7DUL - chains A and D of the 23 polymer chains in the assembly; structure by X-ray diffraction, 3.62 A resolution.

== Chain A ==
Molecule: 30S Ribosomal RNA rRNA
Organism: Thermus thermophilus HB8
Sequence (1522 nucleotides; row label = number of the first residue in the row; note: 42 numbers in that range are skipped by the numbering (no residue carries them; nothing is unmodelled there); a row labelled like 190A-190L holds insertion residues (190A, then the next letters in order); numbering starts at 0):
     0 UUUGUUGGAG AGUCUGAUCC UGGCUCAGGG UGAACGCUGG CGGCGUGCCU AAGACAUGCA
    60 AGUCGUGCGG G
    73 CCGCGGGGUU UU
    88 ACUCCG
    95 UGGUC
   101 AGCGGCGGAC GGGUGAGUAA CGCGUGGGU
  129A G
   130 ACCUACCCGG AAGAGGGGGA CAACCCGGGG AAACUCGGGC UAAUCCCCCA UGUGGACCCG
   190 C
190A-190L CCCUUGGGGUGU
   191 GUCCAAAGGG CUUU
   216 GCCCGCUUCC GGAUGGGCCC GCGUCCCAUC AGCUAGUUGG UGGGGUAAUG GCCCACCAAG
   276 GCGACGACGG GUAGCCGGUC UGAGAGGAUG GCCGGCCACA GGGGCACUGA GACACGGGCC
   336 CCACUCCUAC GGGAGGCAGC AGUUAGGAAU CUUCCGCAAU GGGCGCAAGC CUGACGGAGC
   396 GACGCCGCUU GGAGGAAGAA GCCCUUCGGG GUGUAAACUC CUGAA
   442 CCCGGGACGA AACCCCCGAC GA
   474 GGGGACUGAC GGUACCGGG
   494 GUAAUAGCGC CGGCCAACUC CGUGCCAGCA GCCGCGGUAA UACGGAGGGC GCGAGCGUUA
   554 CCCGGAUUCA CUGGGCGUAA AGGGCGUGUA GGCGGCCUGG GGCGUCCCAU GUGAAAGACC
   614 ACGGCUCAAC CGUGGGGGAG CGUGGGAUAC GCUCAGGCUA GACGGUGGGA GAGGGUGGUG
   674 GAAUUCCCGG AGUAGCGGUG AAAUGCGCAG AUACCGGGAG GAACGCCGAU GGCGAAGGCA
   734 GCCACCUGGU CCACCCGUGA CGCUGAGGCG CGAAAGCGUG GGGAGCAAAC CGGAUUAGAU
   794 ACCCGGGUAG UCCACGCCCU AAACGAUGCG CGCUAGGUCU CUGGGUCU
   848 CCUGGGGGCC GAAGCUAACG CGUUAAGCGC GCCGCCUGGG GAGUACGGCC GCAAGGCUGA
   908 AACUCAAAGG AAUUGACGGG GGCCCGCACA AGCGGUGGAG CAUGUGGUUU AAUUCGAAGX
   968 AACGCGAAGA ACCUUACCAG GCCUUGACAU GCUAGG
 1003A G
  1004 AACCCGGGUG AAAGCCUGGG GUGCCCC
1030A-1030D GCGA
  1031 GGGGAGCCCU AGCACAGGUG CUGCAUGGCC GUCGUCAGCU CGUGCCGUGA GGUGUUGGGU
  1091 UAAGUCCCGC AACGAGCGCA ACCCCCGCCG UUAGUUGCCA GCGGUUCGGC CGGGCACUCU
  1151 AACGGGACUG CCCGCGAAA
  1171 GCGGGAGGAA GGAGGGGACG ACGUCUGGUC AGCAUGGCCC UUACGGCCUG GGCGACACAC
  1231 GUGCUACAAU GCCCACUACA AAGCGAUGCC ACCCGGCAAC GGGGAGCUAA UCGCAAAAAG
  1291 GUGGGCCCAG UUCGGAUUGG GGUCUGCAAC CCGACCCCAU GAAGCCGGAA UCGCUAGUAA
  1351 UCGCGGAUCA G
 1361A C
  1362 CAUGCCGCGG UGAAUACGUU CCCGGGCCUU GUACACACXG CCXGUXACGC CAUGGGAGCG
  1422 GGCUCUACCC GAAGUCGCCG GG
  1446 AGCCUACGGG
  1459 CAGGCGCCGA GGGUAGGGCC CGUGACUGGG GCGAAGUCGU AACAAGGUAG CUGUACCGGA
  1519 AGGUGCGGCU GGAUCCACUC CUUUCU
Not modelled in the structure: 0-4, 1534-1538
Modified positions: PSU (pseudouridine-5'-monophosphate) at position 516, 7MG (7N-methyl-8-hydroguanosine-5'-monophosphate) at position 527, M2G (N2-dimethylguanosine-5'-monophosphate) at position 966, 5MC (5-methylcytidine-5'-monophosphate) at position 967, 2MG (2N-methylguanosine-5'-monophosphate) at position 1207, 5MC (5-methylcytidine-5'-monophosphate) at position 1400, 4OC (4n,o2'-methylcytidine-5'-monophosphate) at position 1402, 5MC (5-methylcytidine-5'-monophosphate) at position 1404, 5MC (5-methylcytidine-5'-monophosphate) at position 1407, UR3 (3-methyluridine-5'-monophoshate) at position 1498, MA6 (6N-dimethyladenosine-5'-monophoshate) at position 1518, MA6 (6N-dimethyladenosine-5'-monophoshate) at position 1519, PSU (pseudouridine-5'-monophosphate) at position 1540, PSU (pseudouridine-5'-monophosphate) at position 1541
Metal / ion sites: Mg2+ site 1 near G28 (its only coordinating residue here); Mg2+ site 2 near G38 (its only coordinating residue here); Mg2+ site 3 near C48 (its only coordinating residue here); Mg2+ site 4: A59, U387; Mg2+ site 5: G61, G105; Mg2+ site 6 near U98 (its only coordinating residue here); Mg2+ site 7: G107, G326; Mg2+ site 8: A109, G331; Mg2+ site 9 near G111 (its only coordinating residue here); Mg2+ site 10 near G117 (its only coordinating residue here); Mg2+ site 11: C121, G124, U125; Mg2+ site 12 near A149 (its only coordinating residue here); 90 more Mg2+ sites not listed
Ligand contacts: Sisomicin (SIS; (1S,2S,3R,4S,6R)-4,6-diamino-3-{[(2S,3R)-3-amino-6-(aminomethyl)-3,4-dihydro-2H-pyran-2-yl]oxy}-2-hydroxycyclohexyl 3-deoxy-4-C-methyl-3-(methylamino)-beta-L-arabinopyranoside): 5MC_1404, G1405, U1406, 5MC_1407, A1408, C1409, G1491, A1492, A1493, G1494, U1495

== Chain D ==
Protein: 30S ribosomal protein S4
Organism: Thermus thermophilus HB8
UniProtKB: P80373 (RS4_THET8); numbering as in UniProt (aligned over 1-209)
Chain sequence (209 residues; row label = number of the first residue in the row):
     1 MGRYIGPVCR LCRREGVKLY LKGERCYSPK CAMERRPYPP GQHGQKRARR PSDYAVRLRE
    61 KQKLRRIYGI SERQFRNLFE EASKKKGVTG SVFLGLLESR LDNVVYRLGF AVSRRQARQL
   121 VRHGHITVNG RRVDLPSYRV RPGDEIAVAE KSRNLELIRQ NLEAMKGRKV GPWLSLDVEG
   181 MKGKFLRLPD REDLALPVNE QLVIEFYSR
Not modelled in the structure: 1
Metal / ion sites: Zn2+: Cys9, Cys12, Cys26, Cys31
Swiss-Prot annotation at these positions:
  - binding site (Zn(2+)): Cys9, Cys12, Cys26, Cys31

== Chain A / chain D interface ==
Pairs across the interface - 117 pairs, chain A then chain D:
  A8(A) - Glu205(D)  hydrogen bond to the base
  A8(A) - Ser208(D)  base contact
  A8(A) - Arg209(D)  base contact
  A26(A) - Arg209(D)  hydrogen bond to the sugar
  G28(A) - Arg76(D)  salt bridge to the phosphate
  C400(A) - Arg73(D)  salt bridge to the phosphate
  C401(A) - Arg73(D)  salt bridge to the phosphate
  C401(A) - Asn77(D)  hydrogen bond to the phosphate
  G402(A) - Gln74(D)  hydrogen bond to the phosphate
  G402(A) - Leu135(D)  sugar contact
  G402(A) - Ser137(D)  hydrogen bond to the phosphate
  C403(A) - Arg3(D)  salt bridge to the phosphate
  C403(A) - Gln74(D)  hydrogen bond to the phosphate
  C403(A) - Arg122(D)  phosphate contact
  C403(A) - Pro136(D)  phosphate contact
  C403(A) - Ser137(D)  hydrogen bond to the phosphate
  U404(A) - Gly2(D)  hydrogen bond to the base
  U404(A) - Arg118(D)  salt bridge to the phosphate
  U404(A) - Arg122(D)  phosphate contact
  U405(A) - Gly2(D)  base contact
  U405(A) - Ile5(D)  phosphate contact
  G406(A) - Ile5(D)  phosphate contact
  G406(A) - Gln119(D)  hydrogen bond to the sugar
  G407(A) - Ser113(D)  phosphate contact
  G407(A) - Arg115(D)  salt bridge to the phosphate
  G407(A) - Gln116(D)  hydrogen bond to the sugar
  G407(A) - Gln119(D)  sugar contact
  A408(A) - Leu21(D)  phosphate contact
  A408(A) - Ser113(D)  hydrogen bond to the phosphate
  A408(A) - Arg115(D)  phosphate contact
  A408(A) - Gln116(D)  hydrogen bond to the sugar
  G409(A) - Lys22(D)  salt bridge to the phosphate
  G409(A) - Glu24(D)  phosphate contact
  G409(A) - Arg25(D)  phosphate contact
  G410(A) - Lys22(D)  hydrogen bond to the base
  G410(A) - Arg25(D)  salt bridge to the phosphate
  G410(A) - Lys30(D)  salt bridge to the phosphate
  A411(A) - Arg25(D)  salt bridge to the phosphate
  A411(A) - Lys30(D)  phosphate contact
  A412(A) - Arg35(D)  base contact
  G413(A) - Arg36(D)  hydrogen bond to the base
  G425(A) - Gln45(D)  hydrogen bond to the phosphate
  G426(A) - Arg36(D)  salt bridge to the phosphate
  G426(A) - Tyr38(D)  hydrogen bond to the phosphate
  G426(A) - Gly41(D)  phosphate contact
  G426(A) - Gln42(D)  hydrogen bond to the sugar
  G426(A) - Gln45(D)  phosphate contact
  U427(A) - Arg13(D)  salt bridge to the phosphate
  U427(A) - Arg36(D)  salt bridge to the phosphate
  U427(A) - Pro40(D)  phosphate contact
  U427(A) - Gly41(D)  hydrogen bond to the phosphate
  G428(A) - Pro7(D)  phosphate contact
  G428(A) - Arg10(D)  salt bridge to the phosphate
  G428(A) - Arg13(D)  phosphate contact
  G428(A) - Arg36(D)  hydrogen bond to the sugar
  U429(A) - Cys9(D)  sugar contact
  U429(A) - Lys22(D)  hydrogen bond to the sugar
  U429(A) - Arg25(D)  sugar contact
  U429(A) - Ala32(D)  phosphate contact
  U429(A) - Arg36(D)  salt bridge to the phosphate
  A430(A) - Gly6(D)  phosphate contact
  A430(A) - Pro7(D)  phosphate contact
  A430(A) - Val8(D)  hydrogen bond to the phosphate
  A430(A) - Cys9(D)  hydrogen bond to the phosphate
  A430(A) - Arg10(D)  hydrogen bond to the phosphate
  A430(A) - Lys22(D)  phosphate contact
  C436(A) - Leu155(D)  sugar contact
  C436(A) - Glu156(D)  sugar contact
  C436(A) - Leu157(D)  sugar contact
  U437(A) - His123(D)  hydrogen bond to the sugar
  U437(A) - His125(D)  hydrogen bond to the sugar
  U437(A) - Leu155(D)  sugar contact
  G438(A) - His123(D)  sugar contact
  G438(A) - His125(D)  phosphate contact
  A439(A) - His123(D)  phosphate contact
  C489(A) - Arg132(D)  salt bridge to the phosphate
  G490(A) - Arg132(D)  salt bridge to the phosphate
  A496(A) - Gln119(D)  base contact
  C508(A) - Arg209(D)  salt bridge to the phosphate
  A509(A) - Ser52(D)  hydrogen bond to the phosphate
  A509(A) - Tyr54(D)  sugar contact
  A509(A) - Ala55(D)  sugar contact
  C511(A) - His43(D)  hydrogen bond to the sugar
  C511(A) - Lys46(D)  phosphate contact
  U512(A) - Gln42(D)  hydrogen bond to the sugar
  U512(A) - His43(D)  sugar contact
  U512(A) - Lys46(D)  salt bridge to the phosphate
  G540(A) - Gln42(D)  base contact
  G541(A) - Gly41(D)  sugar contact
  G541(A) - Gln42(D)  hydrogen bond to the sugar
  G542(A) - Arg10(D)  salt bridge to the phosphate
  G542(A) - Arg14(D)  hydrogen bond to the phosphate
  G542(A) - Gly41(D)  sugar contact
  C543(A) - Arg10(D)  salt bridge to the phosphate
  C543(A) - Arg14(D)  salt bridge to the phosphate
  C543(A) - Arg59(D)  hydrogen bond to the phosphate
  G544(A) - Leu58(D)  phosphate contact
  G544(A) - Arg59(D)  salt bridge to the phosphate
  G544(A) - Gln62(D)  hydrogen bond to the phosphate
  G544(A) - Arg66(D)  salt bridge to the phosphate
  C545(A) - Lys61(D)  salt bridge to the phosphate
  C545(A) - Gln62(D)  phosphate contact
  C545(A) - Arg65(D)  salt bridge to the phosphate
  C545(A) - Glu72(D)  phosphate contact
  G546(A) - Tyr4(D)  base contact
  G546(A) - Ser71(D)  phosphate contact
  G546(A) - Glu72(D)  hydrogen bond to the phosphate
  G546(A) - Arg73(D)  hydrogen bond to the phosphate
  A547(A) - Gly2(D)  hydrogen bond to the phosphate
  G616(A) - Arg141(D)  salt bridge to the phosphate
  U619(A) - Arg132(D)  base contact
  U619(A) - Val133(D)  base contact
  U619(A) - Asp134(D)  hydrogen bond to the base
  U619(A) - Leu135(D)  base contact
  C620(A) - Leu135(D)  base contact
  C620(A) - Ser137(D)  hydrogen bond to the base
  C620(A) - Tyr138(D)  sugar contact
Also at the interface, not in a pair above, chain A (51 interface residues in all): U5, G27, C419, C612, C613, A614
Also at the interface, not in a pair above, chain D (71 interface residues in all): Gly23, Ser83, Lys84, Lys85, Lys86, Arg100, Arg139, Phe206

== In short ==
51 residues of chain A face 71 of chain D across their interface, with 37 hydrogen bonds and 27 salt bridges.
Among the polar pairs are A8(A)-Glu205(D), U404(A)-Gly2(D) and G410(A)-Lys22(D). Bound to chain A: Sisomicin.
Curated annotation (UniProt) lists 4 Zn2+-binding residues on chain D.
Chain A is 30S Ribosomal RNA rRNA and chain D is 30S ribosomal protein S4, both from Thermus thermophilus HB8;
the structure, Crystal structure of the Thermus thermophilus (HB8) 30S ribosomal subunit with mRNA and cognate
transfer RNA ..., was determined by X-ray diffraction.
